6TUI - chains W4 and A3 of the 52 polymer chains in the assembly; structure by electron microscopy, 10.47 A resolution (very low resolution: no residue pairs are listed; an interface is given only as per-side residue counts).

Chain W4:
Molecule: Phage major capsid protein, HK97 family
From: Rhodobacter capsulatus SB 1003
UniProtKB: D5ATZ3 (D5ATZ3_RHOCB); residues 1-385 here correspond to UniProt positions 13-397 (UniProt number = residue number + 12)
Sequence (385 residues; each row starts with the number of its first residue):
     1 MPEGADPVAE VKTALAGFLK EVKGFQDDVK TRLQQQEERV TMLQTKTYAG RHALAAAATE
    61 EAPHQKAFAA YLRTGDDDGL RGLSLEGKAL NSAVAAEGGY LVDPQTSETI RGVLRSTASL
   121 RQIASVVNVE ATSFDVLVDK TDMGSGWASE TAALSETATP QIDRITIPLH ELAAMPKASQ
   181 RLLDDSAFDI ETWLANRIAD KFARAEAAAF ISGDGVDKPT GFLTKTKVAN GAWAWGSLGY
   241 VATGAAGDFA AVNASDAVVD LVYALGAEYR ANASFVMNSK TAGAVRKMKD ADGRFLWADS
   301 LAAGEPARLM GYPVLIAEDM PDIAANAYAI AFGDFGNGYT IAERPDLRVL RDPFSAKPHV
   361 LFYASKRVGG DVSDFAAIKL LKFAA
Not modelled in the structure: 1-88, 299-304

Chain A3:
Molecule: Uncharacterized protein
From: Rhodobacter capsulatus SB 1003
UniProtKB: D5AR33 (D5AR33_RHOCB); residue numbers follow UniProt; this construct covers 1-84
Sequence (84 residues; row label = number of the first residue in the row):
     1 MDVFAKHAVS LESPAVRHYE ITPSDSTDLA RRPRALRVQT GGTLVLRDET GITVTYTVFA
    61 GEILPVRPVR VLATGTTATA VGWE

Chain W4 / chain A3 interface:
At this resolution (10 A) residue pairs are not listed: 10 residues of chain W4 and 5 of chain A3 lie at the interface.

Overview:
The interface between chain W4 and chain A3 involves 10 residues on one side and 5 on the other.
Chain W4 is Phage major capsid protein, HK97 family and chain A3 is Uncharacterized protein, both from
Rhodobacter capsulatus SB 1003; the structure, Virion of empty GTA particle, was determined by electron
microscopy together with 6TB9, 6TBA, 6TE8, 6TE9, 6TEB, 6TEH and 3 further entries from the same study.
